1W5C - chains D and X of the 10 polymer chains in the assembly; structure by X-ray diffraction, 3.20 A resolution.

Chain D:
Molecule: Photosystem II reaction center D2 protein
Organism: Thermosynechococcus elongatus
UniProt: Q8CM25 (Q8CM25); residues 1-352 here = UniProt positions 1-352
Sequence (352 residues; row label = number of the first residue in the row):
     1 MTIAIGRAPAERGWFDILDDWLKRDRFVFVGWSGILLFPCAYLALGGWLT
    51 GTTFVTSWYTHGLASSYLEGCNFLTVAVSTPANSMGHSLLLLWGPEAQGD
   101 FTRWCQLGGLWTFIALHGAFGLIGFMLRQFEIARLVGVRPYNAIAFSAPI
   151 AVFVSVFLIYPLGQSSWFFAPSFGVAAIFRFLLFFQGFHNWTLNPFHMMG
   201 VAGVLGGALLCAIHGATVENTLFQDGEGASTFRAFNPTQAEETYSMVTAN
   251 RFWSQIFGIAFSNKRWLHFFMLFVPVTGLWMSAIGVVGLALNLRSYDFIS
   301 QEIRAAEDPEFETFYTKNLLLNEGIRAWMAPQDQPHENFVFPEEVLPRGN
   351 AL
Disordered / not traced: 351-352
Swiss-Prot annotation at these positions:
  - binding site (chlorophyll a): His117, His197
  - binding site (pheophytin a): Gln129, Asn142
  - binding site (a plastoquinone): His214, Phe261
  - binding site (Fe cation): His214, His268

Chain X:
Molecule: Unassigned subunits
Organism: Thermosynechococcus elongatus
Sequence (359 residues; each row starts with the number of its first residue; note: 224 numbers in that range are skipped by the numbering (no residue carries them; nothing is unmodelled there); X marks 359 residues of unknown identity (built as UNK)):
     2 XXXXXXXXXXXXXXXXXXXXXXXXXXXXXXXXXXXX
    52 XXXXXXXXXXXXXXXXXXXXXXXXXXXX
   106 XXXXXXXXXXXXXXXXXXXXXXXX
   157 XXXXXXXXXXXXXXXXXXXXXXXXXXXXX
   200 XXXXXXXXXXXXXXXXXXXXXXXXXXXX
   252 XXXXXXXXXXXXXXXXXXXXXXXXXXXXXX
   310 XXXXXXXXXXXXXXXXXXXXXXXXXXXX
   355 XXXXXXXXXXXXXXXXXXXX
   400 XXXXXXXXXXXXXXXXXXXXXXXXXXXXXXXXXXXXXXXXX
   451 XXXXXXXXXXXXXXXXXXXXXXXXX
   501 XXXXXXXXXXXXXXXXXXXXXXXXXXXXXXXXXXXXX
   552 XXXXXXXXXXXXXXXXXXXXXXXXXXXXXXXXX

How chain D and chain X interact:
Interface residues of chain D (facing chain X), 16 residues: Arg7, Ala8, Ala10, Glu11, Arg12, Leu22, Gly70, Asn72, Trp93, Pro195, Val247, Gly258, Phe261, Phe298, Ile299, Ser300

In short:
No residue of chain D is in contact with chain X. From UniProt: chlorophyll a-binding residues His117(D) and
His197(D), pheophytin a-binding residues Gln129(D) and Asn142(D), plastoquinone-binding residues His214(D) and
Phe261(D) and Fe cation-binding residues His214(D) and His268(D) on chain D.
Chain D is Photosystem II reaction center D2 protein and chain X is Unassigned subunits, both from
Thermosynechococcus elongatus; the structure, Photosystem II from Thermosynechococcus elongatus, was
determined by X-ray diffraction.
